Entry 6LC1 (X-ray diffraction, 3.12 A resolution); this record covers chains J and L of the 4 polymer chains in the assembly.

# Chain J
Protein: Nuclear receptor subfamily 4 group A member 1
From: Homo sapiens
UniProtKB: P22736 (NR4A1_HUMAN); residues 265-351 here = UniProt positions 265-351
Sequence (87 residues; row label = number of the first residue in the row):
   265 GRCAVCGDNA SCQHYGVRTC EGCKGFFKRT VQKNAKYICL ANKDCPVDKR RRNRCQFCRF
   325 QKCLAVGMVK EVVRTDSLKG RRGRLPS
Not modelled in the structure: 351
Bound ions: Zn2+ site 1: Cys267, Cys270, Cys284, Cys287; Zn2+ site 2: Cys303, Cys309, Cys319, Cys322
Curated features (UniProtKB/Swiss-Prot):
  - zinc finger (NR C4-type): Cys267 to Cys287, Cys303 to Cys327
  - modified residue (Phosphoserine): Ser341, Ser351

# Chain L
Molecule: 26-nt DNA strand
From: Homo sapiens
Sequence (26 nucleotides; each row starts with the number of its first residue; numbering starts at 0):
     0 TCCTGGCATT TGGAGGTAAA TATCAC
Not modelled in the structure: 0

# Interface between chain J and chain L
Contacting residue pairs (19; chain J residue first):
  Glu285(J) with DC6(L), base contact
  Gly286(J) with DG4(L), sugar contact
  Lys288(J) with DC6(L), base contact
  Arg293(J) with DT3(L), salt bridge to the phosphate; DG4(L), hydrogen bond to the base
  Arg316(J) with DG4(L), salt bridge to the phosphate
  Asn317(J) with DT3(L), phosphate contact; DG4(L), phosphate contact
  Gln320(J) with DC2(L), phosphate contact; DT3(L), hydrogen bond to the phosphate
  Arg323(J) with DG4(L), salt bridge to the phosphate
  Arg346(J) with DT8(L), hydrogen bond to the base; DT9(L), sugar contact
  Gly347(J) with DT9(L), hydrogen bond to the base; DT10(L), base contact
  Arg348(J) with DT10(L), hydrogen bond to the base; DG11(L), base contact
  Leu349(J) with DG11(L), sugar contact
  Pro350(J) with DG11(L), sugar contact
Also at the interface, not in a pair above, chain J (15 interface residues in all): Phe290, Lys297
Also at the interface, not in a pair above, chain L (11 interface residues in all): DG5, DA7, DG12

# Summary
Chain J and chain L form an interface of 15 and 11 residues respectively, with 5 hydrogen bonds and 3 salt
bridges. Among the polar pairs are Arg293(J)-DG4(L), Arg346(J)-DT8(L) and Gly347(J)-DT9(L). From UniProt: one
mutagenesis site on chain J.
Here chain J is Nuclear receptor subfamily 4 group A member 1 and chain L is a 26-nt DNA strand, both from
Homo sapiens. Entry 6LC1 (Structural basis of NR4A1 bound to the human pituitary proopiomelanocortin gene
promoter) was determined by X-ray diffraction.
